6F07 - chains A and B of the 3 polymer chains in the assembly; structure by electron microscopy, 3.60 A resolution.

== Chain A (and B) ==
Protein: Centromere DNA-binding protein complex CBF3 subunit B
Organism: Saccharomyces cerevisiae
Notes: chain B of this document is another copy of the same molecule, construct and numbering; everything in this record applies to it too
UniProtKB: P40969 (CBF3B_YEAST); residues 1-608 here = UniProt positions 1-608
Amino-acid sequence (620 residues; each row starts with the number of its first residue):
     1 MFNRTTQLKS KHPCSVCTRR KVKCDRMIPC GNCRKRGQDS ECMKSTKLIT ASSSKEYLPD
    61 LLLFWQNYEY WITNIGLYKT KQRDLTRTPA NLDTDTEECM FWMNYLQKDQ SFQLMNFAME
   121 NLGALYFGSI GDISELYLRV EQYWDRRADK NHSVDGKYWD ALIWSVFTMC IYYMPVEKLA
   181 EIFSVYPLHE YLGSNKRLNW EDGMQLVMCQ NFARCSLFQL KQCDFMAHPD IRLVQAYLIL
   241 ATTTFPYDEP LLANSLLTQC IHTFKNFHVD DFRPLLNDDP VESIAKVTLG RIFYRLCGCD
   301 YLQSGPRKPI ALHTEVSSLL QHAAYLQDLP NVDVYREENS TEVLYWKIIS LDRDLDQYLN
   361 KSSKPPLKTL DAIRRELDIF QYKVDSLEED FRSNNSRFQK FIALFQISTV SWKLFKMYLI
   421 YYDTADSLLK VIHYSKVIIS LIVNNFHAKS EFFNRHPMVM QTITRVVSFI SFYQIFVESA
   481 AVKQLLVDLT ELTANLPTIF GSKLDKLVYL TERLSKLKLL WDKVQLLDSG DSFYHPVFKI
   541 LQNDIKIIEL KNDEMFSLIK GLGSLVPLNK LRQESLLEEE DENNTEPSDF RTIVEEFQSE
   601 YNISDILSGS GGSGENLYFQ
Disordered / not traced: 1-54, 314-335, 566-587, 609-620 (chain B: 1-2, 321-333, 570-587, 609-620)
Construct notes: expression tag (609-620)
Swiss-Prot annotation at these positions:
  - DNA-binding region: C14 to C42 (Zn(2)-C6 fungal-type)
  - modified residue: S575 (Phosphoserine)

== Interface between chain A and chain B ==
Contacting residue pairs - 82 pairs, chain A then chain B:
  L85(A) with S153(B); V154(B), hydrogen bond (backbone-backbone); D155(B), hydrogen bond (backbone-backbone); H228(B); D230(B)
  T86(A) with S153(B)
  T88(A) with V154(B)
  A90(A) with H152(B), hydrogen bond (backbone-backbone)
  L92(A) with K150(B); H152(B); Q222(B)
  R139(A) with S564(B)
  K150(A) with L92(B)
  N151(A) with L92(B)
  H152(A) with P89(B); A90(B), hydrogen bond (backbone-backbone); L92(B)
  S153(A) with T88(B); A90(B)
  V154(A) with L85(B); T88(B)
  D155(A) with L85(B)
  W159(A) with G561(B); G563(B)
  K221(A) with D224(B), salt bridge
  Q222(A) with N91(B)
  D224(A) with N91(B), hydrogen bond; K221(B), salt bridge
  F225(A) with M226(B), hydrophobic
  M226(A) with F225(B), hydrophobic; L251(B); L252(B); S255(B), hydrogen bond (backbone-side chain); L256(B), hydrophobic; Q259(B)
  P229(A) with L251(B), hydrophobic
  D230(A) with L85(B); G561(B)
  I231(A) with L562(B), hydrophobic
  R232(A) with G561(B)
  Q235(A) with L562(B)
  L251(A) with M226(B); P229(B), hydrophobic
  L252(A) with M226(B)
  S255(A) with M226(B), hydrogen bond (side chain-backbone)
  L256(A) with M226(B), hydrophobic
  T258(A) with T258(B)
  Q259(A) with M226(B); Q259(B)
  H262(A) with T258(B); R307(B); P309(B)
  K265(A) with P309(B)
  N266(A) with P306(B); R307(B), hydrogen bond
  F267(A) with E554(B); L558(B), hydrophobic
  H268(A) with P306(B)
  V281(A) with I559(B), hydrophobic
  I284(A) with L565(B), hydrophobic
  A285(A) with L558(B), hydrophobic
  P306(A) with N266(B); H268(B), hydrogen bond (backbone-side chain)
  R307(A) with H262(B); N266(B), hydrogen bond; H268(B)
  P309(A) with H262(B); K265(B)
  I310(A) with H262(B)
  S557(A) with D230(B)
  L558(A) with I231(B), hydrophobic; F267(B), hydrophobic; A285(B), hydrophobic
  I559(A) with V281(B), hydrophobic
  G561(A) with W159(B); D230(B); R232(B)
  L562(A) with W159(B); A285(B), hydrophobic; T288(B)
  G563(A) with R139(B)
  S564(A) with R139(B), hydrogen bond
Other interface residues (no listed pair), chain A (60 interface residues in all): R83, P89, N91, E135, A227, H228, V269, T288, K308, E554, M555, K560
Other interface residues (no listed pair), chain B (55 interface residues in all): K157, A227, Q235, E282, K308, M555, S557

== In short ==
Chain A and chain B form an interface of 60 and 55 residues respectively; the contacts include 11 hydrogen
bonds and 2 salt bridges. Polar pairs include K221(A)-D224(B), D224(A)-N91(B) and M226(A)-S255(B).
Both chains are Centromere DNA-binding protein complex CBF3 subunit B (Saccharomyces cerevisiae). Entry 6F07
(CBF3 Core Complex) was determined by electron microscopy.
